PDB entry 2Y72 | X-ray diffraction, 1.18 A resolution | chain A

# Chain A
Name: Collagenase
Organism: Clostridium histolyticum
Notes: EC 3.4.24.3; fragment: polycystic kidney disease (pkd) domain, residues 799-880
UniProtKB: Q9X721 (Q9X721_CLOHI); numbering as in UniProt (aligned over 799-880)
Chain sequence (85 residues; each row starts with the number of its first residue):
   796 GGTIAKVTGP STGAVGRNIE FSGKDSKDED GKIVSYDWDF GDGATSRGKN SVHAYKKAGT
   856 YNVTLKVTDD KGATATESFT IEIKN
Differences from the reference sequence: expression tag (796-798)
Swiss-Prot annotation at these positions:
  - binding site (Ca(2+)): Asp823, Asp825, Asp864

# Overview
Curated annotation (UniProt) lists 3 Ca2+-binding residues.
Chain A is Collagenase (Clostridium histolyticum); the structure, Crystal structure of the PKD Domain of
Collagenase G from Clostridium Histolyticum at 1.18 Angstrom Resolution, was determined by X-ray diffraction,
deposited together with 2Y3U, 2Y50 and 2Y6I.
